PDB entry 5NOA | X-ray diffraction, 1.26 A resolution | chain A

Chain A:
Name: Family 88 glycosyl hydrolase
From: Bacteroides thetaiotaomicron
Notes: EC 3.2.1.172
UniProtKB: A0A0P0FFM3 (A0A0P0FFM3_BACT4); numbering as in UniProt (aligned over 1-381)
Amino-acid sequence (381 residues; each row starts with the number of its first residue):
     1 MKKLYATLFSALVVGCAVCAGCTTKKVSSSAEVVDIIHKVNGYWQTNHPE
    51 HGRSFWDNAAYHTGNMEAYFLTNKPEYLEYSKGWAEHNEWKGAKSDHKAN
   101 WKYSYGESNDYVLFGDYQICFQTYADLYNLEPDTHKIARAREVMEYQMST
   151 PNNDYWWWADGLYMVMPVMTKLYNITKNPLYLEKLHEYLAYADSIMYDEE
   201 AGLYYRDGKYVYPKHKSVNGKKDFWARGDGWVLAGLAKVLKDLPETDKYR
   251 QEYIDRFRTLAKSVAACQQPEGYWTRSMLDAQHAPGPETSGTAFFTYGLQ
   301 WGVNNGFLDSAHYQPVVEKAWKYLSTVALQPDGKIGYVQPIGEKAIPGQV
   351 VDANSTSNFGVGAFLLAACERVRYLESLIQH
Unresolved in the structure: 1-27
Reported in the primary citation:
  - catalytic residues: D116, D160
  - mutagenesis - D116A, D160A: abolished catalytic activity
  - specificity-determining residues: W56 (proposed by the authors, not directly observed)

In short:
From the paper: catalytic residues D116 and D160; D116A and D160A abolish catalytic activity.
Chain A is Family 88 glycosyl hydrolase (Bacteroides thetaiotaomicron); the structure, Polysaccharide Lyase
BACCELL_00875, was determined by X-ray diffraction (same publication as 5NO8 and 5NOK).
